Entry 9DZY (electron microscopy, 3.10 A resolution); this record covers chains E and C of the 4 polymer chains in the assembly.

== Chain E (and C) ==
Name: Platelet-activating factor acetylhydrolase IB subunit beta
From: Homo sapiens
Notes: chain C of this document is another copy of the same molecule, construct and numbering; everything in this record applies to it too
UniProtKB: P43034 (LIS1_HUMAN); residue numbers follow UniProt; this construct covers 2-410
Sequence (411 residues; each row starts with the number of its first residue; numbering starts at 0):
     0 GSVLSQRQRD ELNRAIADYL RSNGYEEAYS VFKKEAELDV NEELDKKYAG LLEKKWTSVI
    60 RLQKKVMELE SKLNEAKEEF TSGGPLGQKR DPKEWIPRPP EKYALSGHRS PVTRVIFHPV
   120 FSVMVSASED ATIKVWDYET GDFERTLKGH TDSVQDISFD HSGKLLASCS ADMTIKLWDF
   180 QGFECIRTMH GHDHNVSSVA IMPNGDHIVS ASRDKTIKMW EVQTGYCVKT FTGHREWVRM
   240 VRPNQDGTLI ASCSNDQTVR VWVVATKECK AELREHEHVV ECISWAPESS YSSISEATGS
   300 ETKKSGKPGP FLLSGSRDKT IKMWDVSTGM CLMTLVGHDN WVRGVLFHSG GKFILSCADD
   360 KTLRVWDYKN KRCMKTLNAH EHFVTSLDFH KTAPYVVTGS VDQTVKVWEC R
Disordered / not traced: 0-90 (chain C: 0-90, 264-267, 298-307)
Differences from the reference sequence: expression tag (0-1)
Swiss-Prot annotation at these positions:
  - region: Phe388 to Arg410 (Interaction with NDEL1)
  - modified residue: Lys53 (N6-acetyllysine), Ser109 (Phosphoserine)

== Interface between chain E and chain C ==
Pairs across the interface (11):
  Ser105(E) - Val119(C)
  His107(E) - Phe120(C)
  Arg108(E) - Phe120(C)
  Arg108(E) - Val122(C)
  Arg108(E) - Glu143(C)  salt bridge
  Arg108(E) - Phe182(C)
  Lys133(E) - Ser121(C)
  Phe142(E) - Glu138(C)
  Thr145(E) - Glu138(C)
  Lys147(E) - Asp136(C)  salt bridge
  Lys147(E) - Thr139(C)
Also at the interface, not in a pair above, chain E (9 interface residues in all): Gly106, Gln402

== Summary ==
Chain E and chain C each contribute 9 residues to their interface, with 2 salt bridges. Polar contacts include
Arg108(E)-Glu143(C) and Lys147(E)-Asp136(C).
Both chains are Platelet-activating factor acetylhydrolase IB subunit beta (Homo sapiens). Entry 9DZY (Cryo-EM
structure of Pre-Chi dynein bound to Lis1) was determined by electron microscopy, deposited together with
9E0T, 9E0W, 9E22, 9E23 and 9E28.
